Entry 2XSR (X-ray diffraction, 1.80 A resolution); this record covers chain A.

== Chain A ==
Name: Catechol 1,2 dioxygenase
Organism: Acinetobacter radioresistens
UniProt: Q9F103 (Q9F103_ACIRA); residues 2-306 here = UniProt positions 2-306
Chain sequence (312 residues; each row starts with the number of its first residue; note: 1 number in that range is skipped by the numbering (no residue carries it; nothing is unmodelled there); numbers below 1 keep their minus sign (Met-6 is residue -6)):
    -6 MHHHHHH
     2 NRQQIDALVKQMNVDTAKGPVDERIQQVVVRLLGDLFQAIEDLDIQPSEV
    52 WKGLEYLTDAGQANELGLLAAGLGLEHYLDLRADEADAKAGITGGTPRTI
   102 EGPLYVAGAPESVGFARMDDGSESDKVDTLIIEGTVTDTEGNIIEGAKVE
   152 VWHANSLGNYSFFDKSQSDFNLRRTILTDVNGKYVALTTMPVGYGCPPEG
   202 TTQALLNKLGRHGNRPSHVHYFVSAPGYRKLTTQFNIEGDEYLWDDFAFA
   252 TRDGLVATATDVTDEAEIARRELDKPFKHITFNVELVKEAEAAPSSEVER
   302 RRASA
Unresolved in the structure: -6 to -4
Construct notes: expression tag (-6 to 0)
Bound ions: Fe ion: Tyr161, Tyr195, His219, His221
Residues lining bound ligands: 1,2-diacyl-sn-glycero-3-phosphoinositol (PIE): Arg25, Ile26, Val29, Val30, Leu33, Leu34, Leu37, Glu50, Val51, Lys53, Gly54, Leu55, Tyr57, Leu58, Asp60, Leu67, Leu70, Ala71, Leu74, Leu76, Gly201, Thr202, Ala205, Leu206, Lys209

== Overview ==
Ligands of chain A: 1,2-diacyl-sn-glycero-3-phosphoinositol. Tyr161, Tyr195, His219 and His221 form the Fe ion
site.
Chain A is Catechol 1,2 dioxygenase (Acinetobacter radioresistens); the structure, Crystal structure of wild
type Acinetobacter radioresistens catechol 1,2 dioxygenase, was determined by X-ray diffraction, deposited
together with 2XSU and 2XSV.
